Entry 4ADV (electron microscopy, 13.50 A resolution (very low resolution: no residue pairs are listed; an interface is given only as per-side residue counts)); this record covers chains A and E of the 22 polymer chains in the assembly.

== Chain A ==
Molecule: 16S ribosomal RNA
Source organism: Escherichia coli
Sequence (1542 nucleotides; row label = number of the first residue in the row):
     1 AAAUUGAAGA GUUUGAUCAU GGCUCAGAUU GAACGCUGGC GGCAGGCCUA ACACAUGCAA
    61 GUCGAACGGU AACAGGAAGA AGCUUGCUUC UUUGCUGACG AGUGGCGGAC GGGUGAGUAA
   121 UGUCUGGGAA ACUGCCUGAU GGAGGGGGAU AACUACUGGA AACGGUAGCU AAUACCGCAU
   181 AACGUCGCAA GACCAAAGAG GGGGACCUUC GGGCCUCUUG CCAUCGGAUG UGCCCAGAUG
   241 GGAUUAGCUA GUAGGUGGGG UAACGGCUCA CCUAGGCGAC GAUCCCUAGC UGGUCUGAGA
   301 GGAUGACCAG CCACACUGGA ACUGAGACAC GGUCCAGACU CCUACGGGAG GCAGCAGUGG
   361 GGAAUAUUGC ACAAUGGGCG CAAGCCUGAU GCAGCCAUGC CGCGUGUAUG AAGAAGGCCU
   421 UCGGGUUGUA AAGUACUUUC AGCGGGGAGG AAGGGAGUAA AGUUAAUACC UUUGCUCAUU
   481 GACGUUACCC GCAGAAGAAG CACCGGCUAA CUCCGUGCCA GCAGCCGCGG UAAUACGGAG
   541 GGUGCAAGCG UUAAUCGGAA UUACUGGGCG UAAAGCGCAC GCAGGCGGUU UGUUAAGUCA
   601 GAUGUGAAAU CCCCGGGCUC AACCUGGGAA CUGCAUCUGA UACUGGCAAG CUUGAGUCUC
   661 GUAGAGGGGG GUAGAAUUCC AGGUGUAGCG GUGAAAUGCG UAGAGAUCUG GAGGAAUACC
   721 GGUGGCGAAG GCGGCCCCCU GGACGAAGAC UGACGCUCAG GUGCGAAAGC GUGGGGAGCA
   781 AACAGGAUUA GAUACCCUGG UAGUCCACGC CGUAAACGAU GUCGACUUGG AGGUUGUGCC
   841 CUUGAGGCGU GGCUUCCGGA GCUAACGCGU UAAGUCGACC GCCUGGGGAG UACGGCCGCA
   901 AGGUUAAAAC UCAAAUGAAU UGACGGGGGC CCGCACAAGC GGUGGAGCAU GUGGUUUAAU
   961 UCGAUGCAAC GCGAAGAACC UUACCUGGUC UUGACAUCCA CGGAAGUUUU CAGAGAUGAG
  1021 AAUGUGCCUU CGGGAACCGU GAGACAGGUG CUGCAUGGCU GUCGUCAGCU CGUGUUGUGA
  1081 AAUGUUGGGU UAAGUCCCGC AACGAGCGCA ACCCUUAUCC UUUGUUGCCA GCGGUCCGGC
  1141 CGGGAACUCA AAGGAGACUG CCAGUGAUAA ACUGGAGGAA GGUGGGGAUG ACGUCAAGUC
  1201 AUCAUGGCCC UUACGACCAG GGCUACACAC GUGCUACAAU GGCGCAUACA AAGAGAAGCG
  1261 ACCUCGCGAG AGCAAGCGGA CCUCAUAAAG UGCGUCGUAG UCCGGAUUGG AGUCUGCAAC
  1321 UCGACUCCAU GAAGUCGGAA UCGCUAGUAA UCGUGGAUCA GAAUGCCACG GUGAAUACGU
  1381 UCCCGGGCCU UGUACACACC GCCCGUCACA CCAUGGGAGU GGGUUGCAAA AGAAGUAGGU
  1441 AGCUUAACCU UCGGGAGGGC GCUUACCACU UUGUGAUUCA UGACUGGGGU GAAGUCGUAA
  1501 CAAGGUAACC GUAGGGGAAC CUGCGGUUGG AUCACCUCCU UA
Not modelled in the structure: 1-4, 1386-1505, 1535-1542

== Chain E ==
Name: 30S ribosomal protein S5
Source organism: Escherichia coli
Reference sequence: P0A7W1 (RS5_ECOLI); residue numbers follow UniProt; this construct covers 1-166
Sequence (166 residues; numbered 1 to 166; the number before each row is that of its first residue):
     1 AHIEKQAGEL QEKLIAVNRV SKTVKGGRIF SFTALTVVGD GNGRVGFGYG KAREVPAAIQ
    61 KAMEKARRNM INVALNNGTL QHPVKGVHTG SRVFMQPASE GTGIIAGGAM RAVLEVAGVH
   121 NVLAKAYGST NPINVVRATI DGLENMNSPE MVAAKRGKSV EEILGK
Not modelled in the structure: 1-8, 159-166

== Chain A / chain E interface ==
At this resolution (14 A) residue pairs are not listed: 29 residues of chain A and 41 of chain E lie at the interface.

== Summary ==
Chain A and chain E form an interface of 29 and 41 residues respectively.
Chain A is 16S ribosomal RNA and chain E is 30S ribosomal protein S5, both from Escherichia coli; the
structure, Structure of the E. coli methyltransferase KsgA bound to the E. coli 30S ribosomal subunit, was
determined by electron microscopy.
